5TJG - chains C and D of the 7 polymer chains in the assembly; structure by X-ray diffraction, 2.60 A resolution.

== Chain C ==
Name: DNA-directed RNA polymerase subunit beta
Organism: Thermus aquaticus
Notes: EC 2.7.7.6
Reference sequence: Q9KWU7 (RPOB_THEAQ); residue numbers follow UniProt; this construct covers 1-1119
Chain sequence (1119 residues; numbered 1 to 1119; the number before each row is that of its first residue):
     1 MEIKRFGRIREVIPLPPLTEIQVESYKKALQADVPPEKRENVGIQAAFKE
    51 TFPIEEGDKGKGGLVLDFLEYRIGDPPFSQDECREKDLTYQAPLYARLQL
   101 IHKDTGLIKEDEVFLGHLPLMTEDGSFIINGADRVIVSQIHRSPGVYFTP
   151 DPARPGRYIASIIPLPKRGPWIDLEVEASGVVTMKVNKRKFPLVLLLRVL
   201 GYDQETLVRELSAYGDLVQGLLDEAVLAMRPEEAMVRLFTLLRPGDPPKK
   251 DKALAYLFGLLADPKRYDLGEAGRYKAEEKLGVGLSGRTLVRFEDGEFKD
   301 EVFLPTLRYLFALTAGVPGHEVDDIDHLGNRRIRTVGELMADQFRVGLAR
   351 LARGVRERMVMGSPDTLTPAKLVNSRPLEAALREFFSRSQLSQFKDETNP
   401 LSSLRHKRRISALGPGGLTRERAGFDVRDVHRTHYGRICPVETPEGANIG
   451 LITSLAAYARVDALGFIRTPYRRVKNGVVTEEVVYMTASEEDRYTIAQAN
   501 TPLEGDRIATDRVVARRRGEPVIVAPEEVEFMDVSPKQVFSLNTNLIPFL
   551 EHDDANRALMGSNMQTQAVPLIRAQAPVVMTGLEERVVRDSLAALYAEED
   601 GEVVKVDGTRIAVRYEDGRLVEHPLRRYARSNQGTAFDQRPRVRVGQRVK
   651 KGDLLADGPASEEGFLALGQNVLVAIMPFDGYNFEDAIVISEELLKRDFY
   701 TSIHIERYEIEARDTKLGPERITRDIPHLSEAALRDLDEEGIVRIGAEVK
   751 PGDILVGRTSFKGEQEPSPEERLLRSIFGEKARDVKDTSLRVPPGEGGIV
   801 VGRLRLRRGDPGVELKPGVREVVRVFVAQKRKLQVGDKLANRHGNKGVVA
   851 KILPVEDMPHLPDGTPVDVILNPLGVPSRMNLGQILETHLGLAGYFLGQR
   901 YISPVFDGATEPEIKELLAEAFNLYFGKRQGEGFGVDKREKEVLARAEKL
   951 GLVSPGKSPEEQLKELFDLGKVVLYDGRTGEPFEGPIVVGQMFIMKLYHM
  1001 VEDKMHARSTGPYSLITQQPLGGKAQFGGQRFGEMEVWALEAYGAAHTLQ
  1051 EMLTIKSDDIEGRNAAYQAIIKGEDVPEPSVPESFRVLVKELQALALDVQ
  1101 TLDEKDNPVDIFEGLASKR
Disordered / not traced: 1, 57-61, 1119

== Chain D ==
Name: DNA-directed RNA polymerase subunit beta'
Organism: Thermus aquaticus
Notes: EC 2.7.7.6
Reference sequence: Q9KWU6 (RPOC_THEAQ); numbering as in UniProt (aligned over 1-1524)
Chain sequence (1524 residues; row label = number of the first residue in the row):
     1 MKKEVRKVRIALASPEKIRSWSYGEVEKPETINYRTLKPERDGLFDERIF
    51 GPIKDYECACGKYKRQRFEGKVCERCGVEVTRSIVRRYRMGHIELATPAA
   101 HIWFVKDVPSKIGTLLDLSATELEQVLYFNKYIVLDPKGAVLDGVPVEKR
   151 QLLTDEEYRELRYGKQETYPLPAGVDALVKDGEEVVKGQELAPGVVSRMD
   201 GVALYRFPRRVRVDYLRKERAALRIPLSAWVEKEAYRPGEVLAELSEPYL
   251 FRAEESGVVELKDLAEGHLIYLRQEEEVVARYFLPAGMTPLVVEGEIVEV
   301 GQPLAEGKGLLRLPRHMTAKEVEAEEEGDSVHLTLFLEWTEPKDYKVAPH
   351 MNVIVPEGAKVQAGEKIVAAIDPEEEVIAEAEGVVHLHEPASILVVKARV
   401 YPFEDDVEVTTGDRVAPGDVLADGGKVKSEIYGRVEVDLVRNVVRVVESY
   451 DIDARMGAEAIQELLKELDLEKLERELLEEMKHPSRARRAKARKRLEVVR
   501 AFLDSGNRPEWMILEAVPVLPPDLRPMVQVDGGRFATSDLNDLYRRLINR
   551 NNRLKKLLAQGAPEIIIRNEKRMLQEAVDAVIDNGRRGSPVTNPGSERPL
   601 RSLTDILSGKQGRFRQNLLGKRVDYSGRSVIVVGPQLKLHQCGLPKRMAL
   651 ELFKPFLLKKMEEKAIAPNVKAARRMLERQRDIKDEVWDALEEVIHGKVV
   701 LLNRAPTLHRLGIQAFQPVLVEGQSIQLHPLVCEAFNADFDGDQMAVHVP
   751 LSSFAQAEARIQMLSAHNLLSPASGEPLAKPSRDIILGLYYITQVRKEKK
   801 GAGMAFATPEEALAAYERGEVALNAPIVVAGRETSVGRLKFVFANPDEAL
   851 LAVAHGLLDLQDVVTVRYLGRRLETSPGRILFARIVGEAVGDEKVAQELI
   901 QMDVPQEKNSLKDLVYQAFLRLGMEKTARLLDALKYYGFTLSTTSGITIG
   951 IDDAVIPEEKQRYLEEADRKLRQIEQAYEMGFLTDRERYDQVIQLWTETT
  1001 EKVTQAVFKNFEENYPFNPLYVMAQSGARGNPQQIRQLCGMRGLMQKPSG
  1051 ETFEVPVRSSFREGLTVLEYFISSHGARKGGADTALRTADSGYLTRKLVD
  1101 VAHEIVVREADCGTTNYISVPLFQMDEVTRTLRLRKRSDIESGLYGRVLA
  1151 REVEALGRRLEEGRYLSLEDVHFLIKAAEAGEVREVPVRSPLTCQTRYGV
  1201 CQKCYGYDLSMARPVSIGEAVGVVAAESIGEPGTQLTMRTFHTGGVAVGT
  1251 DITQGLPRVIELFEARRPKAKAVISEIDGVVRIEEGEDRLSVFVESEGFS
  1301 KEYKLPKDARLLVKDGDYVEAGQPLTRGAIDPHQLLEAKGPEAVERYLVD
  1351 EIQKVYRAQGVKLHDKHIEIVVRQMLKYVEVTDPGDSRLLEGQVLEKWDV
  1401 EALNERLIAEGKVPVAWKPLLMGVTKSALSTKSWLSAASFQNTTHVLTEA
  1451 AIAGKKDELIGLKENVILGRLIPAGTGSDFVRFTQVVDQRTLKAIEEARK
  1501 EAVEAKEKEAPRRPVRREQPGKGL
Disordered / not traced: 1, 1085-1092, 1239-1252, 1499-1524
Construct notes: conflict Ile-666 (Phe in Q9KWU6)
Curated features (UniProtKB/Swiss-Prot):
  - binding site (Zn(2+)): Cys-58, Cys-60, Cys-73, Cys-76, Cys-1112, Cys-1194, Cys-1201, Cys-1204
  - binding site (Mg(2+)): Asp-739, Asp-741, Asp-743
Bound ions: Zn2+ site 1: Cys-58, Cys-60, Cys-73, Cys-76; Zn2+ site 2: Cys-1112, Cys-1194, Cys-1201, Cys-1204
Small-molecule neighbours: Mg2+ (MG): Arg-704, Asp-739, Asp-741, Asp-743

== Interface between chain C and chain D ==
Contacting residue pairs - 362 pairs, chain C then chain D:
  Phe-425(C) / Lys-1079(D)
  Phe-425(C) / Ala-1082(D)  hydrophobic
  Phe-425(C) / Asp-1083(D)
  Arg-428(C) / Arg-1078(D)
  Asp-429(C) / Pro-1048(D)
  Asp-429(C) / His-1075(D)
  Asp-429(C) / Lys-1079(D)
  Val-430(C) / Ser-1074(D)
  Val-430(C) / His-1075(D)
  Val-430(C) / Arg-1078(D)
  His-431(C) / Phe-1071(D)
  Arg-432(C) / Phe-1071(D)
  Tyr-435(C) / Phe-1071(D)
  Cys-439(C) / Arg-1078(D)
  Pro-440(C) / Phe-1071(D)  hydrophobic
  Pro-440(C) / Ser-1074(D)
  Pro-440(C) / Arg-1078(D)  hydrogen bond (backbone-side chain)
  Thr-443(C) / Arg-1078(D)
  Ile-449(C) / Gly-1081(D)
  Ile-449(C) / Ala-1082(D)  hydrophobic
  Gly-450(C) / Arg-1078(D)
  Gln-498(C) / Val-1067(D)
  Gln-498(C) / Leu-1068(D)
  Val-514(C) / Leu-1068(D)  hydrophobic
  Arg-516(C) / Leu-1068(D)
  Glu-520(C) / Phe-1053(D)
  Pro-521(C) / Phe-1053(D)
  Pro-521(C) / Ile-1072(D)  hydrophobic
  Pro-536(C) / Val-1067(D)  hydrophobic
  Val-539(C) / Val-1067(D)  hydrophobic
  Val-539(C) / Phe-1071(D)  hydrophobic
  Phe-540(C) / Tyr-1070(D)  hydrophobic
  Leu-550(C) / Tyr-1070(D)
  Glu-551(C) / Gly-1064(D)
  Glu-551(C) / Leu-1065(D)  hydrogen bond (backbone-backbone)
  His-552(C) / Phe-1061(D)  hydrogen bond (side chain-backbone)
  His-552(C) / Arg-1062(D)  hydrogen bond (side chain-backbone)
  His-552(C) / Glu-1063(D)
  His-552(C) / Gly-1064(D)
  Asp-553(C) / Tyr-1070(D)  hydrogen bond (backbone-side chain)
  Asp-554(C) / Arg-1042(D)  salt bridge
  Asp-554(C) / Phe-1061(D)
  Asp-554(C) / Tyr-1070(D)
  Ala-555(C) / Tyr-1070(D)
  Asn-556(C) / Ala-1077(D)
  Ala-558(C) / Tyr-1070(D)
  Ile-676(C) / Ile-947(D)
  Ile-676(C) / Thr-948(D)  hydrogen bond (backbone-side chain)
  Met-677(C) / Ile-947(D)
  Pro-678(C) / Asp-784(D)
  Pro-678(C) / Ser-942(D)
  Pro-678(C) / Thr-943(D)
  Pro-678(C) / Ile-947(D)
  Phe-679(C) / Thr-943(D)  hydrogen bond (backbone-side chain)
  Asp-680(C) / Pro-635(D)
  Asp-680(C) / Phe-939(D)
  Asp-680(C) / Thr-940(D)
  Asp-680(C) / Thr-943(D)  hydrogen bond (backbone-side chain)
  Gly-681(C) / Val-633(D)
  Gly-681(C) / Pro-635(D)
  Gly-681(C) / Phe-939(D)
  Tyr-682(C) / Val-633(D)
  Tyr-682(C) / Pro-635(D)
  Asn-683(C) / Asp-784(D)
  Phe-684(C) / Val-633(D)  hydrophobic
  Phe-684(C) / Pro-730(D)  hydrophobic
  Phe-684(C) / Cys-733(D)  hydrophobic
  Phe-684(C) / Phe-740(D)
  Phe-684(C) / Arg-783(D)
  Phe-684(C) / Asp-784(D)
  Phe-684(C) / Phe-939(D)  hydrophobic
  Glu-685(C) / Asp-739(D)
  Glu-685(C) / Phe-740(D)  hydrogen bond (backbone-backbone)
  Glu-685(C) / Arg-783(D)  salt bridge
  Asp-686(C) / Asp-739(D)
  Asp-686(C) / Phe-740(D)
  Ala-687(C) / Phe-740(D)
  Arg-713(C) / Asp-531(D)  salt bridge
  Lys-716(C) / Leu-37(D)
  Lys-716(C) / Gln-529(D)  hydrogen bond
  Lys-750(C) / Arg-681(D)
  Glu-766(C) / Glu-57(D)
  Glu-766(C) / Lys-64(D)  salt bridge
  Pro-769(C) / Arg-65(D)
  Glu-770(C) / Arg-65(D)  salt bridge
  Val-835(C) / Val-632(D)  hydrophobic
  Val-835(C) / Ser-725(D)  hydrogen bond (backbone-side chain)
  Gly-836(C) / Val-630(D)
  Gly-836(C) / Ser-725(D)
  Lys-838(C) / Asp-741(D)  hydrogen bond (side chain-backbone)
  Lys-846(C) / Asp-741(D)  salt bridge
  Gly-847(C) / Phe-740(D)
  Val-848(C) / Val-630(D)  hydrophobic
  Val-848(C) / Ile-631(D)
  Val-848(C) / Val-632(D)  hydrophobic
  Val-848(C) / Phe-740(D)  hydrogen bond (backbone-backbone)
  Val-848(C) / Asp-741(D)
  Val-848(C) / Gly-742(D)
  Val-849(C) / Val-632(D)
  Ala-850(C) / Val-632(D)
  Ala-850(C) / Val-633(D)  hydrophobic
  Asn-872(C) / Asp-784(D)  hydrogen bond
  Pro-873(C) / Ile-947(D)
  Pro-873(C) / Ile-949(D)
  Pro-873(C) / Met-1023(D)  hydrophobic
  Leu-874(C) / Arg-783(D)
  Leu-874(C) / Asp-784(D)
  Leu-874(C) / Met-1023(D)  hydrophobic
  Leu-874(C) / Arg-1029(D)  hydrogen bond (backbone-side chain)
  Pro-877(C) / Ile-949(D)
  Pro-877(C) / Met-1023(D)  hydrophobic
  Pro-877(C) / Arg-1029(D)
  Pro-877(C) / Gln-1034(D)
  Pro-877(C) / Leu-1038(D)
  Ser-878(C) / Arg-1029(D)  hydrogen bond
  Ser-878(C) / Gln-1034(D)  hydrogen bond (backbone-side chain)
  Arg-879(C) / Asp-739(D)  salt bridge
  Arg-879(C) / Arg-1029(D)
  Met-880(C) / Gln-1037(D)
  Met-880(C) / Leu-1038(D)  hydrophobic
  Met-880(C) / Phe-1061(D)  hydrophobic
  Leu-882(C) / Ile-951(D)  hydrophobic
  Leu-882(C) / Leu-1038(D)  hydrophobic
  Leu-882(C) / Arg-1062(D)
  Ile-885(C) / Ile-949(D)
  Ile-885(C) / Gly-950(D)
  Ile-885(C) / Ile-951(D)
  Leu-886(C) / Ile-951(D)  hydrophobic
  His-889(C) / Gly-950(D)
  His-889(C) / Ile-951(D)  hydrogen bond (side chain-backbone)
  Phe-906(C) / Leu-1065(D)
  Phe-906(C) / Thr-1066(D)
  Phe-906(C) / Val-1067(D)  hydrophobic
  Phe-906(C) / Tyr-1070(D)  hydrophobic
  Glu-911(C) / Ile-951(D)
  Glu-911(C) / Asp-952(D)
  Glu-911(C) / Arg-1062(D)  salt bridge
  Lys-915(C) / Asp-952(D)  salt bridge
  Arg-946(C) / Arg-796(D)
  Arg-946(C) / Asp-859(D)  salt bridge
  Arg-946(C) / Gln-861(D)
  Lys-949(C) / Glu-798(D)
  Leu-969(C) / Asp-952(D)
  Lys-971(C) / Asp-953(D)  salt bridge
  Phe-983(C) / Thr-943(D)
  Phe-983(C) / Thr-944(D)
  Glu-984(C) / Thr-944(D)  hydrogen bond (backbone-backbone)
  Glu-984(C) / Ser-945(D)
  Gly-985(C) / Ser-945(D)  hydrogen bond (backbone-backbone)
  Gly-985(C) / Gly-946(D)
  Pro-986(C) / Gly-946(D)
  Pro-986(C) / Thr-948(D)
  Ile-987(C) / Gly-946(D)
  Ile-987(C) / Thr-948(D)
  Val-988(C) / Thr-948(D)
  Val-988(C) / Ile-949(D)
  Asp-1003(C) / Gln-744(D)  hydrogen bond
  Lys-1004(C) / Arg-628(D)
  Met-1005(C) / Arg-628(D)
  Met-1005(C) / Pro-645(D)  hydrophobic
  Met-1005(C) / Arg-647(D)
  Met-1005(C) / Met-648(D)  hydrophobic
  Met-1005(C) / Gln-724(D)
  His-1006(C) / Gly-627(D)
  His-1006(C) / Arg-628(D)  hydrogen bond (backbone-backbone)
  Ala-1007(C) / Ser-626(D)
  Ala-1007(C) / Gly-627(D)
  Ala-1007(C) / Met-648(D)  hydrophobic
  Ala-1007(C) / Glu-651(D)
  Ala-1007(C) / Leu-652(D)  hydrophobic
  Arg-1008(C) / Asp-624(D)  salt bridge
  Arg-1008(C) / Tyr-625(D)  hydrogen bond (backbone-backbone)
  Arg-1008(C) / Ser-626(D)  hydrogen bond (backbone-backbone)
  Arg-1008(C) / Leu-652(D)
  Ser-1009(C) / Asp-624(D)
  Ser-1009(C) / Tyr-625(D)  hydrogen bond (backbone-backbone)
  Ser-1009(C) / Glu-651(D)
  Thr-1010(C) / Tyr-625(D)
  Tyr-1013(C) / Asp-624(D)  hydrogen bond
  Leu-1015(C) / Val-528(D)  hydrophobic
  Gln-1019(C) / Lys-621(D)
  Gln-1019(C) / Arg-622(D)  hydrogen bond (side chain-backbone)
  Pro-1020(C) / Arg-622(D)
  Pro-1020(C) / Val-623(D)
  Pro-1020(C) / Asp-624(D)
  Gly-1029(C) / Arg-622(D)  hydrogen bond (backbone-side chain)
  Gly-1029(C) / Val-623(D)
  Gly-1029(C) / Ser-626(D)
  Gln-1030(C) / Lys-621(D)
  Gln-1030(C) / Arg-622(D)
  Gln-1030(C) / Val-623(D)  hydrogen bond (backbone-backbone)
  Gln-1030(C) / Ser-626(D)  hydrogen bond (backbone-side chain)
  Gln-1030(C) / Gly-627(D)
  Gln-1030(C) / Arg-628(D)
  Gln-1030(C) / His-748(D)
  Arg-1031(C) / Lys-621(D)
  Arg-1031(C) / Arg-622(D)
  Phe-1032(C) / Gly-620(D)
  Phe-1032(C) / Lys-621(D)  hydrogen bond (backbone-backbone)
  Phe-1032(C) / Val-623(D)  hydrophobic
  Phe-1032(C) / His-748(D)
  Gly-1033(C) / Leu-619(D)
  Glu-1034(C) / Leu-618(D)
  Glu-1034(C) / Leu-619(D)
  Glu-1034(C) / Arg-1096(D)  salt bridge
  Met-1035(C) / Thr-707(D)
  Glu-1036(C) / Asn-703(D)
  Glu-1036(C) / Thr-707(D)  hydrogen bond
  Glu-1036(C) / Ile-713(D)
  Trp-1038(C) / Thr-1095(D)
  Trp-1038(C) / Arg-1096(D)
  Trp-1038(C) / Val-1099(D)
  Trp-1038(C) / Val-1223(D)
  Trp-1038(C) / Glu-1227(D)
  Ala-1039(C) / Thr-707(D)
  Ala-1039(C) / Arg-710(D)
  Ala-1039(C) / Ile-713(D)  hydrophobic
  Ala-1039(C) / Glu-1227(D)  hydrogen bond (backbone-side chain)
  Leu-1040(C) / Ile-713(D)  hydrophobic
  Glu-1041(C) / Ala-1220(D)
  Glu-1041(C) / Val-1223(D)
  Glu-1041(C) / Leu-1462(D)
  Glu-1041(C) / Val-1466(D)
  Glu-1041(C) / Ile-1472(D)
  Ala-1042(C) / Arg-710(D)  hydrogen bond (backbone-side chain)
  Ala-1042(C) / Val-1224(D)
  Ala-1042(C) / Glu-1227(D)
  Tyr-1043(C) / Arg-710(D)  hydrogen bond (side chain-backbone)
  Tyr-1043(C) / Leu-711(D)
  Tyr-1043(C) / Ile-713(D)  hydrogen bond (side chain-backbone)
  Tyr-1043(C) / Gln-762(D)  hydrogen bond (backbone-side chain)
  Tyr-1043(C) / Met-763(D)  hydrophobic
  Tyr-1043(C) / Asn-768(D)
  Gly-1044(C) / Gln-762(D)  hydrogen bond (backbone-side chain)
  Gly-1044(C) / Gly-1475(D)
  Gly-1044(C) / Thr-1476(D)  hydrogen bond (backbone-backbone)
  Ala-1045(C) / Glu-758(D)
  Ala-1045(C) / Gln-762(D)
  Ala-1045(C) / Met-763(D)  hydrophobic
  Ala-1046(C) / Glu-758(D)  hydrogen bond (backbone-side chain)
  Ala-1046(C) / Leu-1471(D)  hydrophobic
  Ala-1046(C) / Ile-1472(D)  hydrophobic
  Ala-1046(C) / Thr-1476(D)  hydrogen bond (backbone-side chain)
  Ala-1046(C) / Gly-1477(D)
  His-1047(C) / Phe-754(D)
  His-1047(C) / Glu-758(D)  hydrogen bond (backbone-side chain)
  His-1047(C) / Leu-1471(D)
  His-1047(C) / Thr-1476(D)
  Thr-1048(C) / Leu-701(D)
  Thr-1048(C) / Ala-755(D)
  Thr-1048(C) / Glu-758(D)  hydrogen bond (backbone-side chain)
  Thr-1048(C) / Met-763(D)
  Leu-1049(C) / Ile-1472(D)  hydrophobic
  Gln-1050(C) / Gly-1469(D)
  Gln-1050(C) / Arg-1470(D)
  Gln-1050(C) / Leu-1471(D)
  Glu-1051(C) / Pro-750(D)
  Glu-1051(C) / Leu-751(D)  hydrogen bond (side chain-backbone)
  Glu-1051(C) / Ser-752(D)  hydrogen bond
  Glu-1051(C) / Ala-755(D)
  Met-1052(C) / Val-623(D)
  Met-1052(C) / His-748(D)
  Leu-1053(C) / Asn-617(D)
  Leu-1053(C) / Lys-621(D)  hydrogen bond (backbone-side chain)
  Leu-1053(C) / Val-1466(D)  hydrophobic
  Lys-1056(C) / Arg-622(D)
  Lys-1056(C) / Val-623(D)
  Lys-1056(C) / Asp-624(D)  hydrogen bond (backbone-backbone)
  Lys-1056(C) / Val-749(D)  hydrogen bond (side chain-backbone)
  Lys-1056(C) / Pro-750(D)
  Lys-1056(C) / Leu-751(D)
  Ser-1057(C) / Lys-621(D)
  Ser-1057(C) / Arg-622(D)
  Asp-1058(C) / Lys-621(D)  salt bridge
  Ile-1060(C) / Arg-87(D)
  Tyr-1067(C) / Tyr-625(D)
  Tyr-1067(C) / Pro-655(D)  hydrophobic
  Tyr-1067(C) / Leu-658(D)
  Ile-1070(C) / Pro-655(D)  hydrophobic
  Ile-1070(C) / Phe-656(D)
  Ile-1070(C) / Lys-659(D)
  Ile-1071(C) / Pro-655(D)
  Ile-1071(C) / Leu-658(D)  hydrophobic
  Ile-1071(C) / Lys-659(D)
  Ile-1071(C) / Val-670(D)
  Lys-1072(C) / Lys-659(D)
  Gly-1073(C) / Lys-659(D)
  Asp-1075(C) / Ser-752(D)
  Asp-1075(C) / Ser-753(D)  hydrogen bond
  Val-1076(C) / Leu-751(D)  hydrophobic
  Val-1076(C) / Ser-752(D)
  Pro-1082(C) / Gly-1469(D)
  Glu-1083(C) / Arg-87(D)  salt bridge
  Glu-1083(C) / Tyr-88(D)  hydrogen bond
  Ser-1084(C) / Asn-617(D)  hydrogen bond
  Ser-1084(C) / Leu-1468(D)
  Ser-1084(C) / Gly-1469(D)
  Phe-1085(C) / Leu-1468(D)
  Arg-1086(C) / Tyr-88(D)  hydrogen bond
  Val-1087(C) / Arg-613(D)
  Leu-1088(C) / Arg-613(D)
  Leu-1088(C) / Phe-614(D)  hydrophobic
  Lys-1090(C) / Tyr-88(D)  hydrogen bond (side chain-backbone)
  Lys-1090(C) / Met-90(D)
  Lys-1090(C) / Leu-520(D)
  Glu-1091(C) / Leu-520(D)
  Glu-1091(C) / Ile-606(D)
  Glu-1091(C) / Leu-607(D)
  Glu-1091(C) / Arg-613(D)  salt bridge
  Leu-1092(C) / Leu-607(D)  hydrophobic
  Leu-1092(C) / Leu-1447(D)  hydrophobic
  Gln-1093(C) / Trp-21(D)
  Gln-1093(C) / Met-90(D)
  Gln-1093(C) / Pro-518(D)
  Ala-1094(C) / Met-90(D)
  Ala-1094(C) / Leu-520(D)  hydrophobic
  Ala-1094(C) / Leu-603(D)
  Leu-1095(C) / His-101(D)  hydrogen bond (backbone-side chain)
  Leu-1095(C) / Trp-103(D)  hydrophobic
  Leu-1095(C) / Ile-582(D)  hydrophobic
  Leu-1095(C) / Leu-603(D)  hydrophobic
  Leu-1095(C) / Leu-607(D)  hydrophobic
  Ala-1096(C) / Ala-13(D)
  Ala-1096(C) / Ile-18(D)  hydrophobic
  Ala-1096(C) / Leu-514(D)  hydrophobic
  Leu-1097(C) / Ala-11(D)
  Leu-1097(C) / Trp-21(D)
  Leu-1097(C) / Trp-103(D)  hydrophobic
  Leu-1097(C) / Ala-1451(D)  hydrophobic
  Asp-1098(C) / Arg-9(D)
  Asp-1098(C) / Ile-10(D)
  Asp-1098(C) / Ala-11(D)  hydrogen bond (backbone-backbone)
  Asp-1098(C) / Leu-12(D)
  Asp-1098(C) / Lys-17(D)
  Asp-1098(C) / Trp-21(D)
  Val-1099(C) / Val-8(D)  hydrophobic
  Val-1099(C) / Arg-9(D)
  Gln-1100(C) / Val-8(D)
  Gln-1100(C) / Arg-9(D)  hydrogen bond (backbone-backbone)
  Thr-1101(C) / Lys-7(D)
  Leu-1102(C) / Val-5(D)
  Leu-1102(C) / Arg-6(D)  hydrogen bond (backbone-backbone)
  Leu-1102(C) / Lys-7(D)  hydrogen bond (backbone-backbone)
  Leu-1102(C) / Arg-9(D)
  Asp-1103(C) / Lys-3(D)
  Asp-1103(C) / Glu-4(D)
  Asp-1103(C) / Arg-6(D)
  Glu-1104(C) / Lys-3(D)  salt bridge
  Glu-1104(C) / Arg-6(D)
  Asp-1106(C) / Lys-7(D)  salt bridge
  Asp-1106(C) / Lys-1456(D)  salt bridge
  Phe-1112(C) / Tyr-88(D)  hydrophobic
  Leu-1115(C) / Tyr-23(D)
  Leu-1115(C) / Val-85(D)
  Leu-1115(C) / Arg-89(D)  hydrogen bond (backbone-side chain)
  Ala-1116(C) / Tyr-23(D)
  Ala-1116(C) / Tyr-88(D)
  Ser-1117(C) / Tyr-23(D)  hydrogen bond (backbone-side chain)
  Lys-1118(C) / Arg-19(D)  hydrogen bond (side chain-backbone)
  Lys-1118(C) / Ser-20(D)  hydrogen bond (side chain-backbone)
  Lys-1118(C) / Ser-22(D)  hydrogen bond (side chain-backbone)
  Lys-1118(C) / Tyr-23(D)  hydrogen bond (backbone-side chain)
Also at the interface, not in a pair above, chain C (171 interface residues in all): His-434, Val-441, Glu-442, Thr-453, Ala-515, Pro-751, Gln-834, Val-876, Leu-950, Gly-951, Asp-968, Glu-1002, Gly-1011, Thr-1017, Thr-1054, Ile-1055, Glu-1061, Val-1109
Also at the interface, not in a pair above, chain D (196 interface residues in all): Arg-82, Ile-84, Phe-104, Pro-521, Leu-524, Gly-533, Phe-535, Tyr-544, Thr-604, Gln-616, Ser-629, Gln-636, Lys-654, Arg-674, His-709, Gln-714, Ala-738, Ala-746, Ser-782, Leu-787, Ala-954, Asn-1014, Tyr-1015, Leu-1020, Ala-1028, Gly-1030, Lys-1047, Val-1055, Glu-1219, Trp-1434, Leu-1435, Ile-1467, Ala-1474

== Overview ==
Chain C and chain D form an interface of 171 and 196 residues respectively, with 64 hydrogen bonds and 19 salt
bridges. Polar contacts include Asp-554(C)/Arg-1042(D), Glu-685(C)/Arg-783(D) and Arg-713(C)/Asp-531(D). Chain
D binds Mg2+. From UniProt: 8 Zn2+-binding residues and 3 Mg2+-binding residues on chain D.
Here chain C is DNA-directed RNA polymerase subunit beta and chain D is DNA-directed RNA polymerase subunit
beta', both from Thermus aquaticus. Entry 5TJG (Thermus aquaticus delta1.1-sigmaA holoenzyme/downstream-fork
promoter complex with an open clamp) was determined by X-ray diffraction.
